3SMB - chains B and C of the 3 polymer chains in the assembly; structure by X-ray diffraction, 1.60 A resolution.

== Chain B (and C) ==
Name: Macrophage migration inhibitory factor
Source organism: Homo sapiens
Notes: EC 5.3.2.1, 5.3.3.12; chain C of this document is another copy of the same molecule, construct and numbering; everything in this record applies to it too
UniProt: P14174 (MIF_HUMAN); residues 1-114 here correspond to UniProt positions 2-115 (UniProt number = residue number + 1)
Sequence (114 residues; row label = number of the first residue in the row):
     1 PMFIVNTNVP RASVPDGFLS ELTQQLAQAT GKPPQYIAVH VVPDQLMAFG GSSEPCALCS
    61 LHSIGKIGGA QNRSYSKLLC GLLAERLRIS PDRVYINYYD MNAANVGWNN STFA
Glycans and other covalent adducts: N-(2-phenylethyl)thioformamide (LE2) linked to Pro1
Metal / ion sites: Na+ near Asp100 (its only coordinating residue here)
Residues lining bound ligands: N-(2-phenylethyl)thioformamide (LE2): Met2, Lys32, Tyr36, His62, Ser63, Ile64, Met101, Val106, Phe113
UniProt features mapped onto this chain:
  - active site: Pro1 (Proton acceptor)
  - binding site (substrate): Lys32, Ile64, Asn97
  - modified residue: Lys77 (N6-acetyllysine)

== Chain B / chain C interface ==
Contacting residue pairs - 58 pairs, chain B then chain C:
  Asn6(B) - His40(C)
  Gln45(B) - His40(C)  hydrogen bond
  Gln45(B) - Val42(C)
  Leu46(B) - Arg11(C)
  Leu46(B) - Leu19(C)  hydrophobic
  Leu46(B) - His40(C)
  Leu46(B) - Val41(C)  hydrogen bond (backbone-backbone)
  Met47(B) - Leu19(C)
  Met47(B) - Val39(C)
  Met47(B) - His40(C)
  Ala48(B) - Leu19(C)
  Ala48(B) - Ala38(C)
  Ala48(B) - Val39(C)  hydrogen bond (backbone-backbone)
  Phe49(B) - Gln35(C)
  Phe49(B) - Ile37(C)
  Phe49(B) - Trp108(C)
  Gly50(B) - Pro34(C)
  Gly50(B) - Gln35(C)
  Gly50(B) - Ile37(C)  hydrogen bond (backbone-backbone)
  Leu58(B) - Met2(C)  hydrophobic
  Leu58(B) - Ala38(C)  hydrophobic
  Leu58(B) - His40(C)
  Ile67(B) - Asn105(C)
  Asn72(B) - Ala104(C)  hydrogen bond (side chain-backbone)
  Asn72(B) - Asn105(C)  hydrogen bond
  Asn72(B) - Thr112(C)
  Arg73(B) - Asn110(C)
  Arg73(B) - Ser111(C)
  Arg73(B) - Thr112(C)
  Ser76(B) - Gly107(C)
  Ser76(B) - Asn110(C)
  Ser76(B) - Ser111(C)  hydrogen bond (side chain-backbone)
  Ser76(B) - Thr112(C)
  Lys77(B) - Asn110(C)
  Cys80(B) - Asn110(C)
  Gly81(B) - Asn110(C)
  Pro91(B) - Asn109(C)  hydrogen bond (backbone-backbone)
  Pro91(B) - Asn110(C)
  Asp92(B) - Trp108(C)  hydrogen bond (backbone-side chain)
  Asp92(B) - Asn109(C)
  Val94(B) - Gly107(C)
  Val94(B) - Trp108(C)
  Tyr95(B) - Tyr36(C)  hydrogen bond (side chain-backbone)
  Tyr95(B) - Gly107(C)
  Tyr95(B) - Trp108(C)
  Tyr95(B) - Phe113(C)  hydrophobic
  Ile96(B) - Asn105(C)
  Ile96(B) - Val106(C)
  Ile96(B) - Gly107(C)  hydrogen bond (backbone-backbone)
  Asn97(B) - Met2(C)  hydrogen bond
  Asn97(B) - His62(C)
  Asn97(B) - Met101(C)
  Asn97(B) - Asn105(C)
  Asn97(B) - Val106(C)
  Tyr98(B) - Met101(C)
  Tyr98(B) - Asn105(C)  hydrogen bond (backbone-backbone)
  Tyr98(B) - Gly107(C)
  Tyr99(B) - His62(C)  hydrogen bond
Also at the interface, not in a pair above, chain B (27 interface residues in all): Gly51, Ser53, Gly69, Arg93
Also at the interface, not in a pair above, chain C (27 interface residues in all): Val14, Thr23, Ala114

== In short ==
The chain B/chain C interface involves 27 residues from each chain; the contacts include 14 hydrogen bonds.
Polar contacts include Gln45(B)-His40(C), Asn72(B)-Ala104(C) and Asn72(B)-Asn105(C).
N-(2-phenylethyl)thioformamide is covalently linked to Pro1(B). Curated annotation (UniProt) lists active-site
residue Pro1(B) and 3 substrate-binding residues on chain B.
Chain B and chain C are both Macrophage migration inhibitory factor (Homo sapiens); the structure,
Phenethylisothiocyanate Covalently Bound to Macrophage Migration Inhibitory Factor (MIF), was determined by
X-ray diffraction (same publication as 3SMC).
